4QVQ - chains I and Y of the 28 polymer chains in the assembly; structure by X-ray diffraction, 2.60 A resolution.

Chain I:
Name: Proteasome subunit beta type-3
Source organism: Saccharomyces cerevisiae
Notes: EC 3.4.25.1
UniProtKB: P25451 (PSB3_YEAST); residues 0-204 here correspond to UniProt positions 1-205 (UniProt number = residue number + 1)
Sequence (205 residues; row label = number of the first residue in the row; numbering starts at 0):
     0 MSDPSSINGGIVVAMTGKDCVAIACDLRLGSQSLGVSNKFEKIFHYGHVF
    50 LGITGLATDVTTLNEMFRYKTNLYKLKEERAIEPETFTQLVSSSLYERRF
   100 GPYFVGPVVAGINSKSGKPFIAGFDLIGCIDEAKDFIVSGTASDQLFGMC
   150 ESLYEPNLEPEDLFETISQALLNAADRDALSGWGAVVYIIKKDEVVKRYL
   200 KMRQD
Disordered / not traced: 0
Metal / ion sites: Mg2+ site 1: A174, D177, S180; Mg2+ site 2: D204 (shared with A165(Y), D168(Y), S171(Y) of chain Y)
Swiss-Prot annotation at these positions:
  - modified residue: S30 (Phosphoserine)
  - cross-link: K69 (Glycyl lysine isopeptide (Lys-Gly) (interchain with G-Cter in ubiquitin))

Chain Y:
Name: Proteasome subunit beta type-5
Source organism: Saccharomyces cerevisiae
Notes: EC 3.4.25.1
UniProtKB: P30656 (PSB5_YEAST); residues 1-212 here correspond to UniProt positions 76-287 (UniProt number = residue number + 75)
Sequence (212 residues; each row starts with the number of its first residue):
     1 TTTLAFRFQGGIIVAVDSRATAGNWVASQTVKKVIEINPFLLGTIAGGAA
    51 DCQFWETWLGSQCRLHELREKERISVAAASKILSNLVYQYKGAGLSMGTM
   101 ICGYTRKEGPTIYYVDSDGTRLKGDIFCVGSGQTFAYGVLDSNYKWDLSV
   151 EDALYLGKRSILAAAHRDAYSGGSVNLYHVTEDGWIYHGNHDVGELFWKV
   201 KEEEGSFNNVIG
Glycans and other covalent adducts: bortezomib (BO2) linked to T1
Differences from the reference sequence: engineered mutation I45 (Met120 in P30656)
Metal / ion sites: Mg2+: A165, D168, S171 (shared with D204(I) of chain I)
Small-molecule neighbours: bortezomib (BO2; N-[(1R)-1-(dihydroxyboryl)-3-methylbutyl]-N-(pyrazin-2-ylcarbonyl)-L-phenylalaninamide): R19, A20, T21, A22, A27, V31, K33, I45, A46, G47, G48, A49, S131, Y170

Interface between chain I and chain Y:
Pairs across the interface (44; chain I residue first):
  S5(I) - N24(Y)
  R27(I) - A169(Y)
  S32(I) - R167(Y)
  S32(I) - D168(Y)
  S32(I) - A169(Y)  hydrogen bond (backbone-backbone)
  S32(I) - Y170(Y)
  L33(I) - F135(Y)  hydrophobic
  G34(I) - R167(Y)  hydrogen bond (backbone-side chain)
  V35(I) - R167(Y)  hydrogen bond (backbone-side chain)
  N37(I) - N209(Y)  hydrogen bond
  N37(I) - V210(Y)
  K38(I) - N209(Y)  hydrogen bond (side chain-backbone)
  K38(I) - I211(Y)
  Q144(I) - W25(Y)
  D175(I) - V26(Y)
  D175(I) - Q29(Y)
  R176(I) - W25(Y)
  R176(I) - V26(Y)  hydrogen bond (side chain-backbone)
  R176(I) - A27(Y)  hydrogen bond (side chain-backbone)
  R176(I) - S28(Y)
  D177(I) - N24(Y)
  D177(I) - V26(Y)
  A178(I) - N24(Y)  hydrogen bond (backbone-backbone)
  A178(I) - V26(Y)
  A178(I) - A169(Y)
  L179(I) - N24(Y)
  W182(I) - H166(Y)  hydrogen bond (side chain-backbone)
  W182(I) - R167(Y)
  K200(I) - W198(Y)
  M201(I) - W198(Y)
  R202(I) - Q29(Y)
  R202(I) - G173(Y)  hydrogen bond (side chain-backbone)
  R202(I) - D192(Y)  salt bridge
  R202(I) - G194(Y)
  Q203(I) - H166(Y)  hydrogen bond (backbone-side chain)
  Q203(I) - F197(Y)
  Q203(I) - W198(Y)
  Q203(I) - V210(Y)
  D204(I) - R19(Y)  salt bridge
  D204(I) - A165(Y)
  D204(I) - S171(Y)
  D204(I) - G172(Y)
  D204(I) - G173(Y)  hydrogen bond (side chain-backbone)
  D204(I) - V193(Y)
Interface residues without a listed pair, chain I (21 interface residues in all): Q31

In short:
The interface between chain I and chain Y involves 21 residues on one side and 25 on the other; the contacts
include 12 hydrogen bonds and 2 salt bridges. Among the polar pairs are R202(I)-D192(Y), D204(I)-R19(Y) and
G34(I)-R167(Y). Covalently linked bortezomib: at T1(Y).
Chain I is Proteasome subunit beta type-3 and chain Y is Proteasome subunit beta type-5, both from
Saccharomyces cerevisiae; the structure, yCP beta5-M45I mutant in complex with bortezomib, was determined by
X-ray diffraction, deposited together with 4QUX, 4QUY, 4QV0, 4QV1, 4QV3, 4QV4 and 42 further entries.
